Entry 4C9J (X-ray diffraction, 3.40 A resolution); this record covers chain A.

== Chain A ==
Name: ADP, ATP carrier protein 3
Organism: Saccharomyces cerevisiae
UniProt: P18238 (ADT3_YEAST); residue numbers follow UniProt; this construct covers 3-307
Chain sequence (322 residues; numbered -14 to 307; the number before each row is that of its first residue; numbers below 1 keep their minus sign (Met-14 is residue -14)):
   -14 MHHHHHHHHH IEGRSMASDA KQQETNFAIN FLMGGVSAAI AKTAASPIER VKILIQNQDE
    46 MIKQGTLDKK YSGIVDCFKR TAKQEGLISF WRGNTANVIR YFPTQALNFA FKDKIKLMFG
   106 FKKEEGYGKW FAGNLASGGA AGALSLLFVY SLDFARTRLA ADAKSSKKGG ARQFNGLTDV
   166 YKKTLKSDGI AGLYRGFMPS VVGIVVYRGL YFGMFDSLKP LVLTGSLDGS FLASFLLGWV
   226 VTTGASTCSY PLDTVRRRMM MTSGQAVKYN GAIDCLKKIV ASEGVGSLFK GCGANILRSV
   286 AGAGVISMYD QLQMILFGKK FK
Disordered / not traced: -14 to 9, 151-155, 205-219, 307
Sequence notes: expression tag (-14 to 2)
Small-molecule neighbours: Carboxyatractyloside (CXT): Arg85, Thr89, Asn93, Lys97, Gly127, Ser130, Leu131, Pro184, Ser185, Gly188, Ile189, Tyr192, Arg193, Phe197, Ser234, Leu237, Asp238, Arg241, Arg242
Swiss-Prot annotation at these positions:
  - region: Arg241 to Met246 (Important for transport activity)
  - motif: Arg241 to Met246 (Nucleotide carrier signature motif)
  - binding site (ADP): Arg85, Lys97, Arg241

== Summary ==
Ligands of chain A: Carboxyatractyloside. UniProt lists 3 ADP-binding residues.
Chain A is ADP, ATP carrier protein 3 (Saccharomyces cerevisiae); the structure, Structure of yeast
mitochondrial ADP/ATP carrier isoform 3 inhibited by carboxyatractyloside (P212121 crystal form), was
determined by X-ray diffraction, deposited together with 4C9G, 4C9H and 4C9Q.
